Entry 9EOX (X-ray diffraction, 2.54 A resolution); this record covers chains A and B of the 4 polymer chains in the assembly.

== Chain A (and B) ==
Protein: 3C-like proteinase nsp5
Organism: Severe acute respiratory syndrome coronavirus 2
Notes: EC 3.4.22.69; chain B of this document is another copy of the same molecule, construct and numbering; everything in this record applies to it too
Reference sequence: P0DTD1 (R1AB_SARS2); residues 1-306 here correspond to UniProt positions 3264-3569 (UniProt number = residue number + 3263)
Chain sequence (306 residues; row label = number of the first residue in the row):
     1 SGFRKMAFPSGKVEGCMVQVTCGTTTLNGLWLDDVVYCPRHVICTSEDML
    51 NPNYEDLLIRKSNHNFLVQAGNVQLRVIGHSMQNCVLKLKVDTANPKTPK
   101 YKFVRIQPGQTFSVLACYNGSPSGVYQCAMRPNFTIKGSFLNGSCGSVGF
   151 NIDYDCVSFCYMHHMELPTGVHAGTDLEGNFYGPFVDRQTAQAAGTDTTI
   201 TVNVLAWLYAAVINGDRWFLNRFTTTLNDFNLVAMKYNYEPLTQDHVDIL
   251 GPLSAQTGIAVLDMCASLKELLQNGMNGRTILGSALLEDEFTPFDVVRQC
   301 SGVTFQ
Swiss-Prot annotation at these positions:
  - active site: His41 (For 3CL-PRO activity), Cys145 (Nucleophile)
  - site: Gln306 (Cleavage)
  - cross-link (Glycyl lysine isopeptide (Lys-Gly)): Lys5 (interchain with G-Cter in ubiquitin), Lys90 (interchain with G-Cter in ubiquitin)
Ion coordination: K+: Asn221, Phe223, Asp263, Ser267
From the paper describing this entry:
  - catalytic residues: His41, Cys145 (citing earlier work)
  - mutagenesis - E166V: decreased binding to MP1
  - mutagenesis - E166V (811-fold): decreased binding to MP7
  - mutagenesis - E166V (523-fold): decreased binding to Nirmatrelvir

== How chain A and chain B interact ==
Residue-residue contacts (96):
  Ser1(A) - Gly138(B)
  Ser1(A) - Ser139(B)
  Ser1(A) - Phe140(B)  hydrogen bond (backbone-backbone)
  Ser1(A) - Glu166(B)  hydrogen bond (backbone-side chain)
  Ser1(A) - Gly170(B)
  Ser1(A) - His172(B)
  Gly2(A) - Gly138(B)
  Gly2(A) - Ser139(B)
  Arg4(A) - Lys5(B)
  Arg4(A) - Tyr126(B)
  Arg4(A) - Gln127(B)  hydrogen bond (side chain-backbone)
  Arg4(A) - Lys137(B)  hydrogen bond (side chain-backbone)
  Arg4(A) - Glu290(B)  salt bridge
  Lys5(A) - Arg4(B)
  Lys5(A) - Tyr126(B)
  Met6(A) - Gly124(B)
  Met6(A) - Val125(B)
  Met6(A) - Tyr126(B)  hydrophobic
  Met6(A) - Ser139(B)
  Ala7(A) - Gly124(B)
  Ala7(A) - Val125(B)  hydrogen bond (backbone-backbone)
  Phe8(A) - Val125(B)
  Pro9(A) - Ser10(B)
  Pro9(A) - Glu14(B)
  Pro9(A) - Pro122(B)  hydrophobic
  Ser10(A) - Pro9(B)
  Ser10(A) - Ser10(B)  hydrogen bond (backbone-side chain)
  Ser10(A) - Glu14(B)  hydrogen bond (backbone-side chain)
  Gly11(A) - Ser10(B)
  Gly11(A) - Gly11(B)
  Gly11(A) - Glu14(B)  hydrogen bond (backbone-side chain)
  Glu14(A) - Pro9(B)
  Glu14(A) - Ser10(B)  hydrogen bond (side chain-backbone)
  Glu14(A) - Gly11(B)  hydrogen bond (side chain-backbone)
  Tyr118(A) - Gly302(B)
  Tyr118(A) - Thr304(B)
  Ser121(A) - Thr304(B)
  Ser121(A) - Gln306(B)  hydrogen bond (side chain-backbone)
  Pro122(A) - Pro9(B)  hydrophobic
  Pro122(A) - Thr304(B)
  Pro122(A) - Phe305(B)  hydrogen bond (backbone-backbone)
  Ser123(A) - Met6(B)
  Ser123(A) - Arg298(B)
  Ser123(A) - Gly302(B)
  Ser123(A) - Val303(B)  hydrogen bond (side chain-backbone)
  Ser123(A) - Thr304(B)
  Ser123(A) - Phe305(B)
  Gly124(A) - Met6(B)
  Gly124(A) - Ala7(B)
  Val125(A) - Met6(B)
  Val125(A) - Ala7(B)  hydrogen bond (backbone-backbone)
  Val125(A) - Phe8(B)
  Val125(A) - Pro9(B)  hydrophobic
  Tyr126(A) - Arg4(B)
  Tyr126(A) - Lys5(B)
  Tyr126(A) - Met6(B)  hydrophobic
  Gln127(A) - Arg4(B)  hydrogen bond (backbone-side chain)
  Lys137(A) - Arg4(B)  hydrogen bond (backbone-side chain)
  Gly138(A) - Ser1(B)
  Gly138(A) - Gly2(B)
  Ser139(A) - Ser1(B)
  Ser139(A) - Gly2(B)  hydrogen bond (side chain-backbone)
  Ser139(A) - Phe3(B)
  Ser139(A) - Arg4(B)
  Ser139(A) - Gln299(B)  hydrogen bond
  Phe140(A) - Ser1(B)  hydrogen bond (backbone-backbone)
  Leu141(A) - Ser1(B)
  Leu141(A) - Gln299(B)
  Leu141(A) - Cys300(B)
  Leu141(A) - Ser301(B)
  Leu141(A) - Gly302(B)
  Glu166(A) - Ser1(B)  hydrogen bond (side chain-backbone)
  His172(A) - Ser1(B)  hydrogen bond (side chain-backbone)
  Thr280(A) - Leu286(B)
  Gly283(A) - Leu286(B)
  Ala285(A) - Ala285(B)  hydrophobic
  Ala285(A) - Leu286(B)  hydrophobic
  Leu286(A) - Gly283(B)
  Leu286(A) - Ala285(B)  hydrophobic
  Glu290(A) - Arg4(B)  salt bridge
  Gln299(A) - Ser139(B)  hydrogen bond
  Gln299(A) - Leu141(B)
  Cys300(A) - Leu141(B)
  Ser301(A) - Leu141(B)
  Gly302(A) - Tyr118(B)
  Gly302(A) - Ser123(B)
  Gly302(A) - Leu141(B)
  Val303(A) - Ser123(B)  hydrogen bond (backbone-side chain)
  Thr304(A) - Tyr118(B)
  Thr304(A) - Ser121(B)
  Thr304(A) - Pro122(B)
  Thr304(A) - Ser123(B)
  Phe305(A) - Ser121(B)  hydrogen bond (backbone-side chain)
  Phe305(A) - Pro122(B)  hydrogen bond (backbone-backbone)
  Phe305(A) - Ser123(B)
  Gln306(A) - Ser121(B)  hydrogen bond (backbone-side chain)
Also at the interface, not in a pair above, chain A (45 interface residues in all): Phe3, Leu115, Cys128, Gly170, Ser284, Arg298
Also at the interface, not in a pair above, chain B (45 interface residues in all): Leu115, Cys128, Thr280, Ser284

== Summary ==
Chain A and chain B each contribute 45 residues to their interface, with 26 hydrogen bonds and 2 salt bridges.
Among the polar pairs are Arg4(A)-Glu290(B), Ser1(A)-Glu166(B) and Arg4(A)-Gln127(B). Curated annotation
(UniProt) lists active-site residues His41(A) and Cys145(A) on chain A. From the paper: catalytic residues
His41(A) and Cys145(A); E166V of chain A reduces binding to MP1.
Chain A and chain B are both 3C-like proteinase nsp5 (Severe acute respiratory syndrome coronavirus 2); the
structure, SARS-CoV2 major protease in covalent complex with a soluble inhibitor, was determined by X-ray
diffraction, deposited together with 9EO6 and 9EOR.
